6HS4 - chains A and B; structure by X-ray diffraction, 2.05 A resolution.

== Chain A ==
Protein: Envelope glycoprotein, GP1
Organism: Zaire ebolavirus (strain Mayinga-76)
UniProtKB: Q05320 (VGP_EBOZM); the construct has insertions or renumbered stretches relative to UniProt, so the offset changes along the chain: 32-293 = UniProt 32-293; 302-310 = UniProt 303-311; 479-517 = UniProt 463-501
Amino-acid sequence (331 residues; each row starts with the number of its first residue; note: 168 numbers in that range are skipped by the numbering (no residue carries them; nothing is unmodelled there); a row labelled like 293A-293I holds insertion residues (293A, then the next letters in order); X marks 8 residues of unknown identity (built as UNK)):
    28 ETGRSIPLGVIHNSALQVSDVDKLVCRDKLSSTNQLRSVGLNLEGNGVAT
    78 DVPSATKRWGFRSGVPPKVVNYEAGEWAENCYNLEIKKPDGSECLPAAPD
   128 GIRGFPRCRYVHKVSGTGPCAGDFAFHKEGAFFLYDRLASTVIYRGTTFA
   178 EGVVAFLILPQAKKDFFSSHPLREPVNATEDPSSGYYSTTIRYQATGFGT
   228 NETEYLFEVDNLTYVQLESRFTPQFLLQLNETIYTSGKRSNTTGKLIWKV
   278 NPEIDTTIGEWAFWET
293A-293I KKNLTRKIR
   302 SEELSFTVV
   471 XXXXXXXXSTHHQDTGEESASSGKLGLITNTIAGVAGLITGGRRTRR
Disordered / not traced: 28-29, 190-210, 285-286, 293A-293I, 479-517
Disulfides: Cys108-Cys135, Cys121-Cys147
Covalent attachments: N-acetylglucosamine (NAG) linked to Asn228, Asn238, Asn257, Asn268
Construct notes: expression tag (28-31); engineered mutation Ala42 (Thr in Q05320); conflict Ser479 (Asn463 in Q05320)
Residues lining bound ligands:
  - 118 (GON; 1-[2-[3-oxidanyl-4-(4-phenyl-1H-pyrazol-5-yl)phenoxy]ethyl]piperidine-4-carboxamide), molecule 1: Ile38, Leu43, Leu184, Leu186, Pro187, Ala189
  - 118 (GON), molecule 2: Thr60, Asn61, Arg64, Val66, Glu100, Ala101, Gly102
Swiss-Prot annotation at these positions:
  - site: Leu57 (Involved in receptor recognition and/or post-binding events), Leu63 (Involved in receptor recognition and/or post-binding events), Arg64 (Involved in receptor recognition and/or post-binding events), Phe88 (Involved in receptor recognition and/or post-binding events), Lys95 (Involved in receptor recognition and/or post-binding events), Ile170 (Involved in receptor recognition and/or post-binding events), Arg517 (Cleavage)
  - glycosylation (N-linked (GlcNAc...) asparagine): Asn40, Asn204, Asn228, Asn238, Asn257, Asn268, Asn293C
From the paper describing this entry:
  - binding site for 118: Ile38, Val66, Ala101, Leu186, Pro187

== Chain B ==
Protein: Envelope glycoprotein
Organism: Zaire ebolavirus
UniProtKB: Q05320 (VGP_EBOZM); numbering as in UniProt (aligned over 502-632)
Amino-acid sequence (168 residues; row label = number of the first residue in the row):
   502 EAIVNAQPKCNPNLHYWTTQDEGAAIGLAWIPYFGPAAEGIYIEGLMHNQ
   552 DGLICGLRQLANETTQALQLFLRATTELRTFSILNRKAIDFLLQRWGGTC
   602 HILGPDCCIEPADWTKNITDKIDQIIHDFVDGSGYIPEAPRDGQAYVRKD
   652 GEWVLLSTFLGTHHHHHH
Disordered / not traced: 632-669
Disulfides: Cys511-Cys556, Cys601-Cys608
Covalent attachments: N-acetylglucosamine (NAG) linked to Asn563, Asn618
Construct notes: engineered mutation Ala613 (His in Q05320); expression tag (633-669)
Residues lining bound ligands:
  - 118 (GON; 1-[2-[3-oxidanyl-4-(4-phenyl-1H-pyrazol-5-yl)phenoxy]ethyl]piperidine-4-carboxamide), molecule 1: Leu515, Tyr517, Thr519, Thr520, Asp522, Met548, Leu558, Phe572, Arg587
  - 118 (GON), molecule 2: Met548, Leu554, Leu558
Swiss-Prot annotation at these positions:
  - region: Gly524 to Ala539 (Fusion peptide)
  - glycosylation (N-linked (GlcNAc...) asparagine): Asn563, Asn618
From the paper describing this entry:
  - binding site for 118: Asp522, Met548, Leu554
  - conformationally variable residues (loop rearrangement): Asp522 to Ala526

== Chain A / chain B interface ==
Disulfides between the chains: Cys53(A)-Cys609(B)
Pairs across the interface - 112 pairs, chain A then chain B:
  Arg31(A) - Ala568(B)
  Ser32(A) - Ala568(B)
  Ile33(A) - Ala568(B)  hydrophobic
  Ile33(A) - Phe572(B)  hydrophobic
  Ile33(A) - Lys588(B)  hydrogen bond (backbone-side chain)
  Pro34(A) - Ala568(B)
  Gly36(A) - Leu561(B)
  Ile38(A) - Leu554(B)  hydrophobic
  Ser41(A) - Asp552(B)
  Leu43(A) - Ile504(B)
  Leu43(A) - Leu554(B)
  Leu43(A) - Gly557(B)
  Leu43(A) - Leu558(B)
  Gln44(A) - Glu502(B)
  Gln44(A) - Ala503(B)
  Gln44(A) - Ile504(B)
  Val45(A) - Glu502(B)  hydrogen bond (backbone-backbone)
  Val45(A) - Ile504(B)  hydrophobic
  Asp47(A) - Lys588(B)  salt bridge
  Val48(A) - Lys588(B)
  Val48(A) - Asp591(B)
  Val48(A) - Phe592(B)  hydrophobic
  Val48(A) - Gln595(B)
  Asp49(A) - Gln595(B)
  Lys50(A) - Glu502(B)
  Leu51(A) - Phe592(B)  hydrophobic
  Val52(A) - Arg596(B)  hydrogen bond (backbone-side chain)
  Cys53(A) - Arg596(B)  hydrogen bond (backbone-side chain)
  Cys53(A) - Cys609(B)  disulfide
  Asp55(A) - Phe592(B)
  Asp55(A) - Arg596(B)  hydrogen bond (backbone-side chain)
  Leu57(A) - Phe592(B)  hydrophobic
  Leu63(A) - Leu585(B)
  Leu63(A) - Ala589(B)  hydrophobic
  Arg64(A) - Leu585(B)
  Ser65(A) - Leu585(B)
  Leu68(A) - Leu558(B)  hydrophobic
  Leu68(A) - Ala562(B)  hydrophobic
  Gly72(A) - Lys510(B)
  Gly72(A) - Cys511(B)
  Gly72(A) - Asn512(B)  hydrogen bond (backbone-backbone)
  Gly72(A) - Arg559(B)
  Asn73(A) - Gln508(B)
  Asn73(A) - Pro509(B)
  Asn73(A) - Lys510(B)  hydrogen bond (backbone-backbone)
  Asn73(A) - Arg559(B)
  Gly74(A) - Lys510(B)
  Lys95(A) - Leu573(B)  hydrogen bond (side chain-backbone)
  Lys95(A) - Arg574(B)
  Lys95(A) - Thr576(B)  hydrogen bond (side chain-backbone)
  Lys95(A) - Glu578(B)
  Val96(A) - Leu579(B)  hydrogen bond (backbone-backbone)
  Val96(A) - Arg580(B)
  Val96(A) - Thr581(B)  hydrogen bond (backbone-backbone)
  Val97(A) - Thr581(B)
  Val97(A) - Ile584(B)  hydrophobic
  Asn98(A) - Thr581(B)  hydrogen bond (backbone-backbone)
  Asn98(A) - Phe582(B)
  Tyr99(A) - Trp518(B)
  Glu100(A) - Thr519(B)  hydrogen bond (backbone-side chain)
  Glu100(A) - Leu585(B)
  Ala101(A) - Trp518(B)
  Ala101(A) - Thr519(B)
  Gly102(A) - Tyr517(B)
  Gly102(A) - Trp518(B)  hydrogen bond (backbone-backbone)
  Glu103(A) - Leu515(B)
  Glu103(A) - His516(B)
  Glu103(A) - Trp518(B)  hydrogen bond (backbone-side chain)
  Glu103(A) - Arg559(B)  salt bridge
  Trp104(A) - His516(B)  hydrogen bond (backbone-backbone)
  Trp104(A) - Tyr517(B)  hydrogen bond (side chain-backbone)
  Trp104(A) - Trp518(B)
  Trp104(A) - Glu545(B)
  Pro126(A) - Arg580(B)
  Asp127(A) - Arg580(B)  hydrogen bond (backbone-side chain)
  Arg130(A) - Ala539(B)
  Phe132(A) - Trp518(B)
  Pro133(A) - Trp518(B)
  Pro133(A) - Tyr543(B)
  Arg134(A) - Trp518(B)
  Arg134(A) - Tyr543(B)
  Gly157(A) - Thr566(B)
  Gly157(A) - Gln570(B)  hydrogen bond (backbone-side chain)
  Ala158(A) - Gln570(B)
  Phe159(A) - Leu569(B)  hydrophobic
  Phe159(A) - Gln570(B)
  Phe159(A) - Leu573(B)  hydrophobic
  Asp163(A) - Tyr543(B)  hydrogen bond
  Arg164(A) - Trp518(B)
  Arg164(A) - Thr520(B)
  Arg164(A) - Ile542(B)
  Leu165(A) - Phe582(B)  hydrophobic
  Thr168(A) - Gln570(B)
  Val180(A) - Ala562(B)  hydrophobic
  Val180(A) - Asn563(B)
  Val180(A) - Thr566(B)
  Val181(A) - Ala562(B)
  Val181(A) - Thr565(B)
  Val181(A) - Leu569(B)  hydrophobic
  Ala182(A) - Leu558(B)  hydrophobic
  Ala182(A) - Ala562(B)  hydrophobic
  Phe183(A) - Leu561(B)
  Phe183(A) - Thr565(B)
  Phe183(A) - Ile584(B)  hydrophobic
  Phe183(A) - Leu585(B)  hydrophobic
  Leu184(A) - Leu558(B)  hydrophobic
  Leu184(A) - Leu561(B)  hydrophobic
  Ser211(A) - Glu545(B)
  Trp291(A) - Cys511(B)
  Trp291(A) - Asn512(B)
  Trp291(A) - Pro513(B)
  Glu292(A) - Lys510(B)
Also at the interface, not in a pair above, chain A (66 interface residues in all): Gly30, Ala42, Thr60, Val66, Asn69, Gly128, Ile129, Ala289, Phe290
Also at the interface, not in a pair above, chain B (56 interface residues in all): Asn514, Asp522, Glu540, Leu571, Asn586, Cys608

== In short ==
66 residues of chain A and 56 residues of chain B are in contact, with 1 disulfide bond, 20 hydrogen bonds and
2 salt bridges. Among the polar pairs are Asp47(A)-Lys588(B), Glu103(A)-Arg559(B) and Ile33(A)-Lys588(B). From
the paper: a binding site for 118 at Ile38(A), Val66(A) and Asp522(B) among others; conformational variability
at Asp522(B).
Here chain A is Envelope glycoprotein, GP1 (Zaire ebolavirus (strain Mayinga-76)) and chain B is Envelope
glycoprotein (Zaire ebolavirus). Entry 6HS4 (Crystal structure of Ebolavirus glycoprotein in complex with
inhibitor 118) was determined by X-ray diffraction (same publication as 6HRO).
